Entry 6BDR (X-ray diffraction, 1.66 A resolution); this record covers chain A.

Chain A:
Name: Sulfotransferase oxamniquine resistance protein
Organism: Schistosoma mansoni
Reference sequence: G4VLE5 (G4VLE5_SCHMA); residue numbers follow UniProt; this construct covers 1-257
Sequence (259 residues; each row starts with the number of its first residue; numbers below 1 keep their minus sign (Gly-1 is residue -1)):
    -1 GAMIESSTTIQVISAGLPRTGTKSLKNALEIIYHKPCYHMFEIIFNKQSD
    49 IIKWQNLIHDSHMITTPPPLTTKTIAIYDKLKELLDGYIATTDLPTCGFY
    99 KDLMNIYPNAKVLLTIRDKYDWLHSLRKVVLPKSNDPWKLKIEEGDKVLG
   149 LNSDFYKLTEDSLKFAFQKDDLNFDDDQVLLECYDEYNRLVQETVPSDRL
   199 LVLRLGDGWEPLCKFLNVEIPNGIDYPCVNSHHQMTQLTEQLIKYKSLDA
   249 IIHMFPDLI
Modified positions: Cys226 (S-(dimethylarsenic)cysteine; CAS)
Construct notes: expression tag (-1 to 0)
Small-molecule neighbours:
  - adenosine-3'-5'-diphosphate (A3P): Leu15, Pro16, Arg17, Thr18, Gly19, Thr20, Lys21, Ser22, Arg115, Ser123, Leu203, Gly204, Tyr224, Pro225, Cys226, Val227, Asn228, Ser229, His230
  - DF7 ([4-({(3R)-1-[(1H-indol-3-yl)methyl]pyrrolidin-3-yl}amino)-2-nitrophenyl]methanol), molecule 1: Pro16, His37, Met38, Phe39, Ile42, Asp91, Leu92, Val127, Val128, Leu129, Pro130, Lys137, Ile140, Glu141, Asp144, Phe153, Tyr154, Thr157, Glu158
  - DF7, molecule 2: Pro65, Pro66, Leu68, Tyr76, Asn103, Ile104, Pro106

In short:
Bound to chain A: adenosine-3'-5'-diphosphate and compound DF7.
Chain A is Sulfotransferase oxamniquine resistance protein (Schistosoma mansoni); the structure, Schistosoma
mansoni (Blood Fluke) Sulfotransferase/CIDD-0000206 (Compound 9f) Complex, was determined by X-ray diffraction
together with 6BDP, 6BDQ, 6BDS and 6MFE from the same study.
